PDB entry 3ULD | X-ray diffraction, 1.60 A resolution | chains A and C of the 3 polymer chains in the assembly

# Chain A
Molecule: Ribonuclease H
Organism: Bacillus halodurans
Notes: EC 3.1.26.4; fragment: catalytic domain
Reference sequence: Q9KEI9 (RNH1_BACHD); residues 59-196 here = UniProt positions 59-196
Chain sequence (142 residues; numbered 55 to 196; the number before each row is that of its first residue):
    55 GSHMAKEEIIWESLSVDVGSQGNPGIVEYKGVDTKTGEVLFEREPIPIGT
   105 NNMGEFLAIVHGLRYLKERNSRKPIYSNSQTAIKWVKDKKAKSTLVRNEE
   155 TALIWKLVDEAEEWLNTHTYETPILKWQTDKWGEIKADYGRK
Disordered / not traced: 55-60, 194-196
Differences from the reference sequence: expression tag (55-58); engineered mutation Asn-132 (Asp in Q9KEI9)
UniProt features mapped onto this chain:
  - binding site (Mg(2+)): Asp-71, Glu-109, Asp-192
  - mutagenesis: Glu-109 (E109Q: Loss of activity), Glu-188 (E188A: Strongly reduces activity; E188Q: No effect), Asp-192 (D192N: Strongly reduced activity with manganese. Loss of activity with magnesium)

# Chain C
Molecule: 6-nt DNA strand
Sequence (6 nucleotides; each row starts with the number of its first residue):
     1 ATGTCX
Modified / non-standard residues: PGN (2'-deoxyguanosine-3',5'-diphosphate) at position 6

# Interface between chain A and chain C
Residue-residue contacts (20):
  Asn-77(A) / DT2(C)  hydrogen bond to the base
  Asn-77(A) / DG3(C)  hydrogen bond to the sugar
  Pro-78(A) / DT2(C)  phosphate contact
  Pro-78(A) / DG3(C)  phosphate contact
  Thr-104(A) / DG3(C)  phosphate contact
  Thr-104(A) / DT4(C)  hydrogen bond to the phosphate
  Asn-105(A) / DG3(C)  sugar contact
  Asn-106(A) / DG3(C)  hydrogen bond to the base
  Asn-106(A) / DT4(C)  hydrogen bond to the sugar
  Gln-134(A) / DC5(C)  base contact
  Thr-135(A) / DT4(C)  base contact
  Thr-135(A) / DC5(C)  sugar contact
  Lys-138(A) / DC5(C)  phosphate contact
  Lys-138(A) / PGN_6(C)  phosphate contact
  Trp-139(A) / DT4(C)  phosphate contact
  Trp-139(A) / DC5(C)  hydrogen bond to the phosphate
  Lys-146(A) / DC5(C)  phosphate contact
  Ser-147(A) / DT4(C)  hydrogen bond to the phosphate
  Thr-148(A) / DT4(C)  hydrogen bond to the phosphate
  Leu-149(A) / DT4(C)  phosphate contact
Interface residues without a listed pair, chain A (14 interface residues in all): Met-107

# Overview
14 residues of chain A face 5 of chain C across their interface, with 8 hydrogen bonds. Polar pairs include
Asn-77(A)/DT2(C), Asn-106(A)/DG3(C) and Asn-77(A)/DG3(C). From UniProt: 3 Mg2+-binding residues and 3
mutagenesis sites on chain A.
Here chain A is Ribonuclease H (Bacillus halodurans) and chain C is a 6-nt DNA strand. Entry 3ULD (High
resolution structure of DNA/RNA hybrid in complex with RNase H catalytic domain D132N mutant) was determined
by X-ray diffraction.
